Entry 1HOC (X-ray diffraction, 2.40 A resolution); this record covers chains A and B of the 3 polymer chains in the assembly.

== Chain A ==
Molecule: Class I histocompatibility antigen (H2-db) (alpha chain)
Organism: Mus musculus
UniProt: P01899 (HA11_MOUSE); residues 1-272 here correspond to UniProt positions 25-296 (UniProt number = residue number + 24)
Sequence (272 residues; numbered 1 to 272; the number before each row is that of its first residue):
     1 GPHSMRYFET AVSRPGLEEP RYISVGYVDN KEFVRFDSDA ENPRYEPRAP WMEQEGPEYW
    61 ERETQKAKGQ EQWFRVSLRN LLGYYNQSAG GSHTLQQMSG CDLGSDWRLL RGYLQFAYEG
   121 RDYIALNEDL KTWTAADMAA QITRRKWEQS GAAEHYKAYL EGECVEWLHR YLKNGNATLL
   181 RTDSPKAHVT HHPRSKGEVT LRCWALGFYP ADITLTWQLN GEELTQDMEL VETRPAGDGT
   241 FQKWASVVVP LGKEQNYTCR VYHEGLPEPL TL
Cystine bridges: C101-C164, C203-C259

== Chain B ==
Molecule: Beta 2-microglobulin
Organism: Mus musculus
UniProt: P01887 (B2MG_MOUSE); residues 1-99 here correspond to UniProt positions 21-119 (UniProt number = residue number + 20)
Sequence (99 residues; row label = number of the first residue in the row):
     1 IQKTPQIQVY SRHPPENGKP NILNCYVTQF HPPHIEIQML KNGKKIPKVE MSDMSFSKDW
    61 SFYILAHTEF TPTETDTYAC RVKHDSMAEP KTVYWDRDM
Cystine bridges: C25-C80

== Chain A / chain B interface ==
Residue-residue contacts - 52 pairs, chain A then chain B:
  F8(A) with S55(B); F56(B)
  E9(A) with F56(B)
  T10(A) with F56(B)
  V12(A) with P33(B), hydrophobic
  R14(A) with H34(B)
  Y27(A) with D53(B), hydrogen bond; S55(B), hydrogen bond; Y63(B)
  E32(A) with D53(B)
  R35(A) with S52(B), hydrogen bond (side chain-backbone); D53(B), hydrogen bond (side chain-backbone); M54(B)
  T94(A) with H31(B); P33(B)
  Q96(A) with H31(B); F56(B); W60(B), hydrogen bond (side chain-backbone); F62(B)
  Q97(A) with F56(B)
  Q115(A) with W60(B)
  F116(A) with W60(B)
  A117(A) with W60(B), hydrophobic
  E119(A) with H31(B)
  G120(A) with H31(B); W60(B)
  R121(A) with I1(B)
  D122(A) with W60(B), hydrogen bond
  H192(A) with D98(B), salt bridge
  R202(A) with D98(B), hydrogen bond (side chain-backbone); M99(B)
  W204(A) with D98(B); M99(B), hydrophobic
  V231(A) with Q8(B)
  E232(A) with Q8(B); T28(B)
  R234(A) with Q8(B); Y10(B); M99(B), hydrogen bond (side chain-backbone)
  P235(A) with Y10(B), hydrogen bond (backbone-side chain); N24(B), hydrogen bond (backbone-side chain); Y26(B); L65(B), hydrophobic
  A236(A) with R12(B), hydrogen bond (backbone-side chain); N24(B), hydrogen bond (backbone-side chain)
  G237(A) with R12(B), hydrogen bond (backbone-side chain); N24(B)
  D238(A) with R12(B)
  Q242(A) with Y10(B); S11(B), hydrogen bond (side chain-backbone); R12(B), hydrogen bond (side chain-backbone)
  W244(A) with M99(B), hydrogen bond (side chain-backbone)
Other interface residues (no listed pair), chain A (36 interface residues in all): R6, I23, V25, M98, T190, L206
Other interface residues (no listed pair), chain B (26 interface residues in all): P14, S57, K58, D59

== In short ==
36 residues of chain A and 26 residues of chain B are in contact, with 16 hydrogen bonds and 1 salt bridge.
Among the polar pairs are H192(A)-D98(B), Y27(A)-D53(B) and Y27(A)-S55(B).
Here chain A is Class I histocompatibility antigen (H2-db) (alpha chain) and chain B is Beta 2-microglobulin,
both from Mus musculus. Entry 1HOC (The three-dimensional structure of H-2DB at 2.4 angstroms resolution:
implications for antigen-determinant selection) was determined by X-ray diffraction.
